9ISK - chains A and F of the 14 polymer chains in the assembly; structure by electron microscopy, 2.73 A resolution.

[Chain A (and F)]
Protein: Cell division protein FtsZ
From: Klebsiella pneumoniae subsp. pneumoniae MGH 78578
Notes: chain F of this document is another copy of the same molecule, construct and numbering; everything in this record applies to it too
UniProtKB: A6T4N8 (A6T4N8_KLEP7); numbering as in UniProt (aligned over 1-383)
Sequence (383 residues; numbered 1 to 383; the number before each row is that of its first residue):
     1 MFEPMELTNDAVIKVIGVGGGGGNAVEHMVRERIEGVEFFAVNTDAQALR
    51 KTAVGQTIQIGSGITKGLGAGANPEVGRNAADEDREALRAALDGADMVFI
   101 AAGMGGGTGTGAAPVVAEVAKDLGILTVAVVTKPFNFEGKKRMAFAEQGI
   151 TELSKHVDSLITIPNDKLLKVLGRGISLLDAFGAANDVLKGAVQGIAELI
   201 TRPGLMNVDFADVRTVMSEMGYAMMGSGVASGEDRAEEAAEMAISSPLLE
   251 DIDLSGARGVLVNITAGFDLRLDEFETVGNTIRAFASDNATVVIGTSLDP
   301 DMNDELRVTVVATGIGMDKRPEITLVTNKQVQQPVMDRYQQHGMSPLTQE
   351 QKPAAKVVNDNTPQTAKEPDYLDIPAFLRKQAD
Disordered / not traced: 317-383
Metal / ion sites: K+: Leu-199, Arg-202, Asn-207, Val-208
Residues lining bound ligands: phosphomethylphosphonic acid guanylate ester (G2P): Val-18, Gly-19, Gly-20, Gly-21, Asn-24, Thr-44, Gly-69, Ala-70, Gly-71, Ala-72, Gly-103, Met-104, Gly-105, Gly-106, Gly-107, Thr-108, Gly-109, Thr-132, Lys-133, Pro-134, Phe-135, Glu-138, Arg-142, Asn-165, Phe-182, Ala-185
What the authors report for this chain:
  - conformationally variable residues (loop rearrangement, side-chain flip): Arg-31 to Gly-36, Asp-209, Phe-210
  - self-association interface (contacts with another copy of this molecule); pairs are residue here / residue on that copy: Glu-6/Arg-50, Thr-201/Gln-47, Glu-238

[Chain A / chain F interface]
Pairs across the interface (5):
  Ser-231(A) / Met-242(F)
  Gly-232(A) / Met-242(F)
  Met-242(A) / Ser-231(F)
  Met-242(A) / Gly-232(F)
  Glu-305(A) / Glu-305(F)
Other interface residues (no listed pair), chain A (6 interface residues in all): Val-229, Glu-238
Other interface residues (no listed pair), chain F (6 interface residues in all): Val-229, Glu-238

[Overview]
Chain A and chain F each contribute 6 residues to their interface. Chain A binds phosphomethylphosphonic acid
guanylate ester. The K+ site is built by Leu-199(A), Arg-202(A), Asn-207(A) and Val-208(A). From the paper:
conformational variability at Arg-31(A), Asp-209(A) and Phe-210(A); a self-association interface involving
Glu-6(A), Thr-201(A) and Glu-238(A).
Both chains are Cell division protein FtsZ (Klebsiella pneumoniae subsp. pneumoniae MGH 78578). Entry 9ISK
(Cryo-EM structure of KpFtsZ-ZapA complex) was determined by electron microscopy together with 9ISJ from the
same study.
